8K4A - chains F and P of the 17 polymer chains in the assembly; structure by electron microscopy, 2.64 A resolution.

== Chain F ==
Name: VP8
Organism: Banna virus
UniProt: W0G587 (W0G587_9REOV); residue numbers follow UniProt; this construct covers 1-302
Sequence (302 residues; numbered 1 to 302; the number before each row is that of its first residue):
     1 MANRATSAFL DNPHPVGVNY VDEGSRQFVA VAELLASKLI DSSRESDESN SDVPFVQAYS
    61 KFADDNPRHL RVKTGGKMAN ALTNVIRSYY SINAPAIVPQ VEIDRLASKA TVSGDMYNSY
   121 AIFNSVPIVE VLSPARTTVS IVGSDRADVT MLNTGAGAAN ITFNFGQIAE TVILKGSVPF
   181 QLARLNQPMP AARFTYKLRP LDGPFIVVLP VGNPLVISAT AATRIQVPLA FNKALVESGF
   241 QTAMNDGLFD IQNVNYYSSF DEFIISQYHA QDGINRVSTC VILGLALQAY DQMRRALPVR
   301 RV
Not modelled in the structure: 1, 300-302
Sequence notes: conflict Arg136 (Gln in W0G587), Leu185 (Met in W0G587), Ser266 (Ala in W0G587)

== Chain P ==
Name: VP10
Organism: Banna virus
UniProt: A0A2H4QDD3 (A0A2H4QDD3_9REOV); residue numbers follow UniProt; this construct covers 1-249
Sequence (249 residues; each row starts with the number of its first residue):
     1 MDVLSKGSLK ELLAHLEKTP LEEAISYRIG TVPYQNVLIS RNEYYNQLYP DTTSLIDGVS
    61 REGQRNVNGL IMSIISYVVS GSGHYIPNIG FMLLRRSILD ILTKHDTGLV TNNLNYGIIA
   121 RNLTVSKMNC EQRKRMLICF KLLAYKDGNQ NDYEIYLNQN IPLKQIAPNF IPGDMRTVIH
   181 NQDQLAIVGI PAYRLTQSTE LSIRDDNAKS YKLGYVDWYN SNSFLRERSE FNLIRLKDRD
   241 TKYGKLNGW
Sequence notes: conflict Val79 (Ile in A0A2H4QDD3)

== Chain F / chain P interface ==
Contacting residue pairs (43):
  Val18(F) with Lys127(P); Arg204(P)
  Asn19(F) with Lys127(P); Met128(P), hydrogen bond (side chain-backbone); Asn129(P)
  Val21(F) with Glu200(P); Asp205(P)
  Asp22(F) with Glu200(P); Asp205(P), hydrogen bond (backbone-side chain)
  Glu23(F) with Arg194(P); Leu195(P); Thr196(P), hydrogen bond; Glu200(P), hydrogen bond (backbone-side chain); Lys209(P), salt bridge
  Gly24(F) with Tyr193(P)
  Arg26(F) with Glu200(P), salt bridge
  Gln27(F) with Tyr193(P); Arg194(P), hydrogen bond (side chain-backbone)
  Ile92(F) with Ser126(P); Lys127(P)
  Pro95(F) with Pro162(P), hydrophobic
  Ala96(F) with Cys130(P)
  Ile97(F) with Cys130(P), hydrogen bond (backbone-side chain); Gln165(P)
  Val98(F) with Cys130(P)
  Gln100(F) with Asn129(P); Glu131(P), hydrogen bond (backbone-side chain)
  Val101(F) with Glu131(P), hydrogen bond (backbone-side chain); Gln184(P)
  Asp104(F) with Tyr193(P)
  Thr111(F) with Arg194(P), hydrogen bond
  Val112(F) with Arg194(P)
  Ser113(F) with Arg194(P)
  Tyr117(F) with Tyr44(P), hydrophobic; Tyr45(P); Leu201(P)
  Asp272(F) with Pro50(P)
  Ile274(F) with Gln47(P); Tyr49(P), hydrophobic
  Asn275(F) with Tyr49(P); Pro50(P), hydrogen bond (side chain-backbone)
  Ser278(F) with Tyr45(P), hydrogen bond; Leu201(P)
Interface residues without a listed pair, chain F (28 interface residues in all): Pro99, Ala107, Ser108, Gln226
Interface residues without a listed pair, chain P (25 interface residues in all): Arg133, Ala192

== In short ==
28 residues of chain F and 25 residues of chain P are in contact, with 11 hydrogen bonds and 2 salt bridges.
Among the polar pairs are Glu23(F)-Lys209(P), Arg26(F)-Glu200(P) and Asn19(F)-Met128(P).
Chain F is VP8 and chain P is VP10, both from Banna virus; the structure, Structure of Banna virus core, was
determined by electron microscopy, deposited together with 8K42, 8K43 and 8K49.
